5TXX - chains A and P of the 4 polymer chains in the assembly; structure by X-ray diffraction, 1.95 A resolution.

Chain A:
Name: DNA-directed DNA/RNA polymerase mu
Source organism: Homo sapiens
Notes: EC 2.7.7.7
UniProtKB: Q9NP87 (DPOLM_HUMAN); numbering as in UniProt; present here: 132-397, 410-494
Sequence (356 residues; each row starts with the number of its first residue; note: 12 numbers in that range are skipped by the numbering (no residue carries them; nothing is unmodelled there)):
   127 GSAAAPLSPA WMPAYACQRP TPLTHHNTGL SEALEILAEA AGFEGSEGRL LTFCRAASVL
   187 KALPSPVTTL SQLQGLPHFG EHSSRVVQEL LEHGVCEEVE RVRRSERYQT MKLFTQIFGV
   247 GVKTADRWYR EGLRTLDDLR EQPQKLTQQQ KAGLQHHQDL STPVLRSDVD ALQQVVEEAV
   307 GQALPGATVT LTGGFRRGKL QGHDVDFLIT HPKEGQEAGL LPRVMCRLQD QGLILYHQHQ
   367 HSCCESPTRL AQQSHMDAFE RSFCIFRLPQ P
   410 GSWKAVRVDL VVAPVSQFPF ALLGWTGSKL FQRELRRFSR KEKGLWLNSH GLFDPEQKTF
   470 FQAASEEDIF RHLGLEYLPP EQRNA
Not modelled in the structure: 127-136, 367-383
Construct notes: expression tag (127-131); conflict Gly410 (Pro in Q9NP87)
Bound ions: Na+: Thr241, Ile243, Val246 (shared with DT3(P) of chain P); Ca2+ site 1: Asp330, Asp332 (together with dTTP); Ca2+ site 2: Asp330, Asp332, Asp418 (together with dTTP) (shared with DA4(P) of chain P)
Small-molecule neighbours: dTTP (TTP): Gly319, Gly320, Arg323, Lys325, Gln327, Gly328, His329, Asp330, Asp332, Gly433, Trp434, Thr435, Gly436, Ser437, Lys438, Gln441
Swiss-Prot annotation at these positions:
  - region: Arg323 to Asp332 (Involved in ssDNA binding)
  - binding site (Mg(2+)): Asp330, Asp332, Asp418
  - site: Gly433 (Responsible for the low discrimination between dNTP and rNTP)
What the authors report for this chain:
  - Ca2+ coordination: Asp418
  - binding site for dTTP: Gly320, Arg323, Lys325, His329, Lys438
  - contacts within the chain: Arg416-Asp418
  - binding site for the 4-nt DNA strand (chain P): Trp434
  - catalytic residues: Asp330, Asp332

Chain P:
Molecule: 4-nt DNA strand
Sequence (4 nucleotides; each row starts with the number of its first residue):
     1 CGTA
Bound ions: Na+: DT3 (shared with Thr241(A), Ile243(A), Val246(A) of chain A); Ca2+: DA4 (together with dTTP) (shared with Asp330(A), Asp332(A), Asp418(A) of chain A)

How chain A and chain P interact:
Residue-residue contacts (22):
  Ile243(A) - DT3(P)  phosphate contact
  Phe244(A) - DT3(P)  phosphate contact
  Gly245(A) - DG2(P)  phosphate contact
  Gly245(A) - DT3(P)  hydrogen bond to the phosphate
  Val246(A) - DG2(P)  hydrogen bond to the phosphate
  Val246(A) - DT3(P)  hydrogen bond to the phosphate
  Gly247(A) - DG2(P)  hydrogen bond to the phosphate
  Gly247(A) - DT3(P)  phosphate contact
  Lys249(A) - DC1(P)  phosphate contact
  Lys249(A) - DG2(P)  phosphate contact
  Thr250(A) - DC1(P)  hydrogen bond to the phosphate
  Thr250(A) - DG2(P)  hydrogen bond to the phosphate
  Gln275(A) - DG2(P)  sugar contact
  His329(A) - DA4(P)  salt bridge to the phosphate
  Asp332(A) - DA4(P)  phosphate contact
  Arg387(A) - DA4(P)  base contact
  Phe389(A) - DT3(P)  sugar contact
  Phe389(A) - DA4(P)  sugar contact
  Arg416(A) - DT3(P)  phosphate contact
  Arg416(A) - DA4(P)  salt bridge to the phosphate
  Asp418(A) - DA4(P)  phosphate contact
  Trp434(A) - DA4(P)  phosphate contact
Interface residues without a listed pair, chain A (17 interface residues in all): Val248, Asp330

Summary:
17 residues of chain A face 4 of chain P across their interface; the contacts include 6 hydrogen bonds and 2
salt bridges. Among the polar pairs are Gly245(A)-DT3(P), Val246(A)-DG2(P) and Val246(A)-DT3(P). Chain A binds
dTTP. From the paper: catalytic residues Asp330(A) and Asp332(A); a binding site for dTTP at Gly320(A),
Arg323(A) and Lys325(A) among others.
Chain A is DNA-directed DNA/RNA polymerase mu (Homo sapiens) and chain P is a 4-nt DNA strand; the structure,
DNA Polymerase Mu Pre-Catalytic Ground State Ternary Complex, Ca2+, was determined by X-ray diffraction (same
publication as 5TXZ, 5TYB, 5TYC, 5TYD, 5TYE, 5TYF and 7 further entries).
